Entry 9MII (electron microscopy, 3.30 A resolution); this record covers chains A and D of the 14 polymer chains in the assembly.

[Chain A]
Name: HIV-1 Envelope Glycoprotein BG505 SOSIP.664 gp120
From: Human immunodeficiency virus 1
UniProt: Q2N0S6 (Q2N0S6_9HIV1); the construct lacks a stretch of the UniProt sequence and is renumbered around it, so the offset changes along the chain: 31-141 = UniProt 30-140; 150-185 = UniProt 141-176; 189-309 = UniProt 188-308; 312-323 = UniProt 309-320; 2 more segments
Chain sequence (516 residues; each row starts with the number of its first residue; note: 14 numbers in that range are skipped by the numbering (no residue carries them; nothing is unmodelled there); a row labelled like 185A-185K holds insertion residues (185A, then the next letters in order); numbers below 1 keep their minus sign (Met-4 is residue -4)):
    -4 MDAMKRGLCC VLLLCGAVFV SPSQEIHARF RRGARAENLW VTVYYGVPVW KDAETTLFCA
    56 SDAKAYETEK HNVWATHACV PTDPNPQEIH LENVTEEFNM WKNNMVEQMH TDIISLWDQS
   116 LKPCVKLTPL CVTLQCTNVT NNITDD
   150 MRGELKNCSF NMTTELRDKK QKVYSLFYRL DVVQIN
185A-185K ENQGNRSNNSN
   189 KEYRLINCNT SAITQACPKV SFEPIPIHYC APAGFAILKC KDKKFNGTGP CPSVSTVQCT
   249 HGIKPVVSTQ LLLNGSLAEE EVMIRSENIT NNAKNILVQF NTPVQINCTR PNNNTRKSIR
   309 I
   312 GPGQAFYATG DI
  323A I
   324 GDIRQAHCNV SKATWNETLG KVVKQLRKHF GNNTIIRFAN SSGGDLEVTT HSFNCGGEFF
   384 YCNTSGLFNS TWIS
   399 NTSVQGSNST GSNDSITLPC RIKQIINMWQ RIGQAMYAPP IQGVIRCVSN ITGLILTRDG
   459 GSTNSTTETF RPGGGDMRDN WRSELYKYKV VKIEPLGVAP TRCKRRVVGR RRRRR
Unresolved in the structure: -4 to 32, 58-66, 185A-185K, 399-411, 504-513
Construct notes: expression tag (-4 to 30, 509-513); engineered mutation Asn332 (Thr330 in Q2N0S6), Cys501 (Ala498 in Q2N0S6)
Cystine bridges: Cys54-Cys74, Cys119-Cys205, Cys126-Cys196, Cys131-Cys157, Cys218-Cys247, Cys228-Cys239, Cys296-Cys331, Cys378-Cys445, Cys385-Cys418
Covalent attachments: N-acetylglucosamine (NAG) linked to Asn88, Asn133, Asn156, Asn160, Asn197, Asn234, Asn276, Asn295, Asn301, Asn332, Asn339, Asn363, Asn386, Asn392, Asn448; glycan linked to Asn262
From the paper describing this entry:
  - post-translational modification sites: Asn276
  - conformationally variable residues: Asn276

[Chain D]
Name: Envelope glycoprotein gp160
From: Human immunodeficiency virus 1
UniProt: Q2N0S6 (Q2N0S6_9HIV1); residues 512-664 here correspond to UniProt positions 509-661 (UniProt number = residue number - 3)
Chain sequence (153 residues; row label = number of the first residue in the row):
   512 AVGIGAVFLG FLGAAGSTMG AASMTLTVQA RNLLSGIVQQ QSNLLRAPEA QQHLLKLTVW
   572 GIKQLQARVL AVERYLRDQQ LLGIWGCSGK LICCTNVPWN SSWSNRNLSE IWDNMTWLQW
   632 DKEISNYTQI IYGLLEESQN QQEKNEQDLL ALD
Unresolved in the structure: 512-519, 547-568
Construct notes: conflict Pro559 (Ile556 in Q2N0S6), Cys605 (Thr602 in Q2N0S6)
Cystine bridges: Cys598-Cys604
Covalent attachments: N-acetylglucosamine (NAG) linked to Asn611, Asn618
Small-molecule neighbours: N-acetylglucosamine (NAG; 2-acetamido-2-deoxy-beta-D-glucopyranose): Leu520, Gly524, Gly527, Ser528

[How chain A and chain D interact]
Contacting residue pairs (8):
  Thr37(A) - Gln658(D)
  Tyr39(A) - Gln658(D)  hydrogen bond
  Thr499(A) - Gln658(D)
  Arg500(A) - Ala662(D)
  Cys501(A) - Gln658(D)
  Cys501(A) - Leu661(D)  hydrophobic
  Cys501(A) - Ala662(D)  hydrophobic
  Lys502(A) - Leu661(D)
Other interface residues (no listed pair), chain A (7 interface residues in all): Arg503
Other interface residues (no listed pair), chain D (5 interface residues in all): Leu663, Asp664

[In short]
The interface between chain A and chain D involves 7 residues on one side and 5 on the other, with 1 hydrogen
bond. The hydrogen-bonded pair is Tyr39(A)-Gln658(D). Chain D binds N-acetylglucosamine. From the paper: a
modification site at Asn276(A); conformational variability at Asn276(A).
Here chain A is HIV-1 Envelope Glycoprotein BG505 SOSIP.664 gp120 and chain D is Envelope glycoprotein gp160,
both from Human immunodeficiency virus 1. Entry 9MII (253-7A03 Fab in complex with HIV-1 BG505 SOSIP Env
trimer and RM20A3 Fab) was determined by electron microscopy together with 9MIA, 9MIB, 9MIC, 9MID, 9MIF, 9MIH
and 4 further entries from the same study.
